PDB entry 8AT4 | electron microscopy, 33.00 A resolution (very low resolution: no residue pairs are listed; an interface is given only as per-side residue counts) | chains A and B of the 8 polymer chains in the assembly

Chain A:
Molecule: HAUS augmin-like complex subunit 1
From: Xenopus laevis
Reference sequence: Q3B8L5 (Q3B8L5_XENLA); residues 1-286 here correspond to UniProt positions 2-287 (UniProt number = residue number + 1)
Amino-acid sequence (286 residues; each row starts with the number of its first residue):
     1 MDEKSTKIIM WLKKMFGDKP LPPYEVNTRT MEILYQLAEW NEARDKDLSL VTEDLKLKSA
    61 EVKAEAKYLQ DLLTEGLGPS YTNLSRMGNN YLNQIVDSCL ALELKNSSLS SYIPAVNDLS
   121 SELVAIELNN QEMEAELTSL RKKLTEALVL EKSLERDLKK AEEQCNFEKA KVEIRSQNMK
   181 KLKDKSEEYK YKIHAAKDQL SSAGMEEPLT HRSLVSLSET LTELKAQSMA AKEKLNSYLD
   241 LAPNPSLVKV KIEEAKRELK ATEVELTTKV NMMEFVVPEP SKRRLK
Differences from the reference sequence: variant R156 (Gln157 in Q3B8L5)

Chain B:
Molecule: HAUS augmin-like complex subunit 3
From: Xenopus laevis
Reference sequence: Q6DCY9 (HAUS3_XENLA); residues 1-597 here = UniProt positions 1-597
Amino-acid sequence (597 residues; row label = number of the first residue in the row):
     1 MSGGDRFVQT LQKLNYPKGA QLDGEDFDWL FEAVDLKPFL DWFCSAASEQ NVVPDEKLQA
    61 FNTLKESGKP VLDEKALDEV LKTFSISKVP AIEEVAIEKL EEEVKALQKQ KNLHIRRRNK
   121 LQMVESGNRQ MCLKSKDKEE ETGRAFQEVL HLLRVTNKKL NHELQSIVNG VQTLMSFFST
   181 PETACELSSQ PIFLSQLLLD KYLSLEEQST AALTSFTKEH FFEGMSKFVE GSDENFQLVQ
   241 LNVNSFGEDG TTEDKCKEMM RLQLAYICAK HKLIQMKAKS ASLKVGLQWA ENNASVVQDK
   301 ASQKEENLKV RITSLKNETL QIENHTNSIS NEKLPGLVRD NAQLLNMPIV KGDYDLQMAH
   361 QTSCSSRQDL VCDHLMKQKA SFELLQLGYE LELRKHRDVY RELGSIVQEL KESGDKLEER
   421 LTMLSDVNLL SASKPRSNID SKDLTSHRLY QLLDGDNTQK LFRTYDGLES VAQKLSQDIA
   481 SMRDQLEVSE QEHSLLLSKL DSHLKELRDF MYPEGNTLML TTPELSGEFH QLGSQLEKLN
   541 HITVEILGDL QLKRKMLESN KLQQIEKQLY VYFFQNEEQL KSIVGKLEAQ TGGGSSA

Chain A / chain B interface:
At this resolution (33 A) residue pairs are not listed: 28 residues of chain A and 27 of chain B lie at the interface.

Overview:
28 residues of chain A face 27 of chain B across their interface.
Chain A is HAUS augmin-like complex subunit 1 and chain B is HAUS augmin-like complex subunit 3, both from
Xenopus laevis; the structure, Structure of the augmin holocomplex in closed conformation, was determined by
electron microscopy together with 8AT2 and 8AT3 from the same study.
